1VEZ - chain A; structure by X-ray diffraction, 2.30 A resolution.

# Chain A
Protein: Peptide deformylase
Source organism: Leptospira interrogans
Notes: EC 3.5.1.88
Reference sequence: Q93LE9 (DEF_LEPIN); residues 1-177 here correspond to UniProt positions 2-178 (UniProt number = residue number + 1)
Sequence (177 residues; each row starts with the number of its first residue):
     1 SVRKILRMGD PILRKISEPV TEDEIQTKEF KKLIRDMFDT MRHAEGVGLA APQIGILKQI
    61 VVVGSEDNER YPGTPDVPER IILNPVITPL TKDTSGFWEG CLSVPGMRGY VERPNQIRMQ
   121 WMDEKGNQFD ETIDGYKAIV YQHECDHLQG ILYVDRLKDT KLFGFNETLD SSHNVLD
Not modelled in the structure: 173-177
Curated features (UniProtKB/Swiss-Prot):
  - active site: E144
  - binding site (Fe cation): C101, H143, H147
Ion coordination: Zn2+: C101, H143, H147 (together with formate)
From the paper describing this entry:
  - Zn2+ coordination: C101, H147
  - contacts within the chain: Y71-R108 (cation-pi contact)

# In short
The Zn2+ site is built by C101, H143 and H147. UniProt lists active-site residue E144 and 3 Fe cation-binding
residues. The paper reports Zn2+ coordination by C101 and H147; contacts within the chain involving Y71 and
R108.
Chain A is Peptide deformylase (Leptospira interrogans); the structure, Crystal Structure of Peptide
Deformylase from Leptospira Interrogans(LiPDF) at pH8.0, was determined by X-ray diffraction, deposited
together with 1VEV, 1VEY, 1SZZ and 1SV2.
